PDB entry 8DNG | electron microscopy, 3.00 A resolution | chains A and D of the 3 polymer chains in the assembly

== Chain A (and D) ==
Protein: Fusion glycoprotein F0
Source organism: Nipah henipavirus
Notes: chain D of this document is another copy of the same molecule, construct and numbering; everything in this record applies to it too
Reference sequence: Q9IH63 (FUS_NIPAV); residues 27-468 here = UniProt positions 27-468
Amino-acid sequence (442 residues; each row starts with the number of its first residue):
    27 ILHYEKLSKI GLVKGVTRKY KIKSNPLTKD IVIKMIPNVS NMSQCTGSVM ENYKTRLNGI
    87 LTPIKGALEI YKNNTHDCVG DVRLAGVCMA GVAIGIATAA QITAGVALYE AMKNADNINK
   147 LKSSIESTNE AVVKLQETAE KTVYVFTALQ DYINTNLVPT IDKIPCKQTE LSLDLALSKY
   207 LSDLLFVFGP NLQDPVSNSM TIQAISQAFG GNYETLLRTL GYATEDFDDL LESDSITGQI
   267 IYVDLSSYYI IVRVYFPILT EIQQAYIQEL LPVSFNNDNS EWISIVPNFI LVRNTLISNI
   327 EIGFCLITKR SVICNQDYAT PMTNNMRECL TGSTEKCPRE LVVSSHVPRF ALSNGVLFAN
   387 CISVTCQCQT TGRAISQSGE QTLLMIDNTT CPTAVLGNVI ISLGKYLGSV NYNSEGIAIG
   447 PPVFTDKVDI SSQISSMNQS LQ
Disordered / not traced: 106-111
Construct notes: conflict C104 (Leu in Q9IH63), C114 (Ile in Q9IH63), F172 (Leu in Q9IH63), P191 (Ser in Q9IH63)
Disulfide bonds: C71-C192, C104-C114, C331-C340, C355-C363, C387-C392, C394-C417
Covalently attached groups: N-acetylglucosamine (NAG) linked to N67, N99, N414, N464

== How chain A and chain D interact ==
Pairs across the interface (92; chain A residue first):
  K40(A) with I122(D)
  V42(A) with I122(D), hydrophobic
  R44(A) with Q219(D), hydrogen bond
  E156(A) with Q194(D), hydrogen bond
  A157(A) with L201(D), hydrophobic
  D177(A) with S198(D), hydrogen bond; L201(D)
  N180(A) with Q194(D)
  T181(A) with S198(D)
  P185(A) with I190(D), hydrophobic
  F235(A) with L201(D), hydrophobic
  G236(A) with K205(D), hydrogen bond (backbone-side chain)
  G237(A) with S208(D)
  N238(A) with L201(D), hydrogen bond (side chain-backbone); S204(D); K205(D)
  Y239(A) with S208(D), hydrogen bond (side chain-backbone); L211(D); F212(D)
  E240(A) with R82(D), salt bridge; S204(D); L211(D)
  T241(A) with L201(D); S204(D), hydrogen bond
  R244(A) with D200(D), salt bridge; S204(D), hydrogen bond
  Y248(A) with R82(D)
  D254(A) with R82(D), salt bridge; L211(D); P216(D)
  E258(A) with P216(D); N217(D), hydrogen bond
  L297(A) with T124(D)
  L332(A) with P216(D)
  I333(A) with Q219(D)
  K335(A) with Q219(D)
  E366(A) with P347(D)
  L367(A) with P347(D)
  V369(A) with R319(D); A345(D); T346(D); P347(D)
  S370(A) with D343(D), hydrogen bond (side chain-backbone); A345(D)
  S371(A) with D343(D)
  H372(A) with Q342(D), hydrogen bond
  F376(A) with A125(D), hydrogen bond (backbone-backbone); I128(D), hydrophobic
  A377(A) with A123(D)
  L378(A) with G117(D); I120(D), hydrophobic; G121(D); I122(D); A123(D), hydrogen bond (backbone-backbone)
  S379(A) with G121(D); I122(D)
  N380(A) with G121(D), hydrogen bond (backbone-backbone); I122(D)
  G381(A) with G117(D); G121(D)
  N424(A) with V132(D)
  V425(A) with I128(D), hydrophobic; V132(D), hydrophobic
  I426(A) with V113(D), hydrogen bond (backbone-backbone); C114(D); M115(D), hydrogen bond (backbone-backbone)
  I427(A) with M115(D)
  S428(A) with M115(D), hydrogen bond (backbone-backbone); A116(D); G117(D), hydrogen bond (backbone-backbone)
  L429(A) with V118(D)
  G430(A) with V118(D)
  F450(A) with P347(D), hydrophobic; T349(D)
  V454(A) with I311(D); M352(D), hydrophobic
  D455(A) with N325(D); P347(D); T349(D), hydrogen bond
  I456(A) with I456(D), hydrophobic
  S457(A) with T451(D)
  S458(A) with M352(D)
  I460(A) with I456(D), hydrophobic; Q459(D); I460(D), hydrophobic
  S461(A) with P447(D); V449(D)
  S462(A) with N351(D)
  M463(A) with M463(D), hydrophobic
  L467(A) with M463(D); S466(D); L467(D)
Other interface residues (no listed pair), chain A (62 interface residues in all): G41, F253, L257, T334, P374, R375, D452, Q459
Other interface residues (no listed pair), chain D (55 interface residues in all): L197, L207, V312, Y344, M348, P364, P448

== In short ==
Chain A and chain D form an interface of 62 and 55 residues respectively, with 19 hydrogen bonds and 3 salt
bridges. Polar pairs include E240(A)-R82(D), R244(A)-D200(D) and D254(A)-R82(D). Covalently linked
N-acetylglucosamine: at N67(A), N99(A), N414(A) and N464(A).
Chain A and chain D are both Fusion glycoprotein F0 (Nipah henipavirus); the structure, Prefusion-stabilized
Nipah virus fusion protein, was determined by electron microscopy (same publication as 8U1R, 8DNR and 8DO4).
